Entry 7OB9 (electron microscopy, 2.70 A resolution); this record covers chains A and S of the 16 polymer chains in the assembly.

Chain A:
Protein: DNA-directed RNA polymerase I subunit RPA1
Organism: Homo sapiens
Notes: EC 2.7.7.6
Reference sequence: O95602 (RPA1_HUMAN); residue numbers follow UniProt; this construct covers 1-1720
Chain sequence (1720 residues; numbered 1 to 1720; the number before each row is that of its first residue):
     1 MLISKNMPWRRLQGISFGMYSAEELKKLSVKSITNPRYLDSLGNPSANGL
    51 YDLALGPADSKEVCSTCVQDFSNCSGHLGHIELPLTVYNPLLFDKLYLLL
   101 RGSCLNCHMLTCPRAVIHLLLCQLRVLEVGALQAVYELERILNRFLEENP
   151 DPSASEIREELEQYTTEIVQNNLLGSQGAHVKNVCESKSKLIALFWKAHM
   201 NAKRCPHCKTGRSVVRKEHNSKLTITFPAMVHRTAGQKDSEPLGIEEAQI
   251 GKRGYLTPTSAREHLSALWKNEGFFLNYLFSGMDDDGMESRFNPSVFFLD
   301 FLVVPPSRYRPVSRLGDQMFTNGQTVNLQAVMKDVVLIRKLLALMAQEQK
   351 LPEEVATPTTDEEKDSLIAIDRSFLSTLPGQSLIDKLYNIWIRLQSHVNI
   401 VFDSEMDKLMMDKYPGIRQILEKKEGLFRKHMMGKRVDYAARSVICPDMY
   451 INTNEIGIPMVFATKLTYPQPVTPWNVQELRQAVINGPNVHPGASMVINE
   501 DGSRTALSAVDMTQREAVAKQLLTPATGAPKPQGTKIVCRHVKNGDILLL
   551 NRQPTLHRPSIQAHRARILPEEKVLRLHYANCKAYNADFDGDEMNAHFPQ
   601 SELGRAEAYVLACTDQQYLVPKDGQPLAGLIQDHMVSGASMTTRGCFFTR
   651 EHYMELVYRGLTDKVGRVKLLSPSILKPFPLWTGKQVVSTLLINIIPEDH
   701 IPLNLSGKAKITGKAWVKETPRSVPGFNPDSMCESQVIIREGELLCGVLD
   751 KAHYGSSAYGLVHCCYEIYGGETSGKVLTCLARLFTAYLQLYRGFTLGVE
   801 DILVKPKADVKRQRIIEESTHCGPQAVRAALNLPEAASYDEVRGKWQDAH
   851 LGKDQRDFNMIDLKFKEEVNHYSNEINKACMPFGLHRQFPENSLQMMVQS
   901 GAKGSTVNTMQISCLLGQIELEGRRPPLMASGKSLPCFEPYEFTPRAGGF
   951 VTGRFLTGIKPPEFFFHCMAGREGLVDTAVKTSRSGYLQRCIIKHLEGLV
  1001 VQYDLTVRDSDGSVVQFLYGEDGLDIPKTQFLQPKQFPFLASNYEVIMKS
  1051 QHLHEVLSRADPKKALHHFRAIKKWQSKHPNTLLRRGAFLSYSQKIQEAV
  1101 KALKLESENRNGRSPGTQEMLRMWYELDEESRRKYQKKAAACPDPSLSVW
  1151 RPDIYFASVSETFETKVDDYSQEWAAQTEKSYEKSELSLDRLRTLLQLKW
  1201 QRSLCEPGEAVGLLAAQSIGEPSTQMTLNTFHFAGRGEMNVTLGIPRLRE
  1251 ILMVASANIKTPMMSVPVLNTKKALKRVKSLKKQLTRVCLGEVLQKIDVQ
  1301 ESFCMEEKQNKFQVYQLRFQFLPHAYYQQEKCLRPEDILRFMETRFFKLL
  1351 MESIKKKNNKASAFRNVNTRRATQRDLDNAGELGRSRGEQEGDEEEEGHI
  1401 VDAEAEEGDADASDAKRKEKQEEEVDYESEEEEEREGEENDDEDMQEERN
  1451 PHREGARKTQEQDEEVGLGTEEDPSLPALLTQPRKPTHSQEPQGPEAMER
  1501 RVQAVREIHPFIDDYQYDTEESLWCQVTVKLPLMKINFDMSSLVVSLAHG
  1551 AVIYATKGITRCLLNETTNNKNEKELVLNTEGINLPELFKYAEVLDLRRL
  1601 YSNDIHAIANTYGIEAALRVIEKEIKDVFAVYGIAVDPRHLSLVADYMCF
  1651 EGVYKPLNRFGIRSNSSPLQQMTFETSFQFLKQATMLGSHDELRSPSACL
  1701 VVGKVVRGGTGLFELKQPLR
Disordered / not traced: 1-3, 230-253, 351-369, 1361-1498, 1720
Curated features (UniProtKB/Swiss-Prot):
  - region: Asp403 to Gly416 (Rudder)
  - binding site (Zn(2+)): Cys64, Cys67, Cys74, His77, Cys104, Cys107, Cys205, Cys208
  - binding site (DNA): Lys424, Arg429, Arg436, Arg1249
  - binding site (RNA): Arg552, Asp592
  - binding site (Mg(2+)): Asp588, Asp590, Asp592
  - site (NTP recognition and base pairing): Pro554, Gly798
  - modified residue (Phosphoserine): Ser240, Ser1386
  - natural variant: Asp59 (D59V: In AFDCIN; uncertain significance), Arg393 (R393H: In AFDCIN; uncertain significance), Arg481 (R481K: In AFDCIN; uncertain significance), Met496 (M496I: In AFDCIN), Glu593 (E593Q: In AFDCIN), Thr642 (T642N: In HLD27), Ser934 (S934L: In HLD27; uncertain significance), Val1241 (V1241I: In AFDCIN), Gln1284 to Arg1720 (deletion: In AFDCIN; uncertain significance), Val1299 (V1299F: In AFDCIN; uncertain significance), Glu1330 (deletion: In AFDCIN), Cys1562 (C1562F: In AFDCIN), 2 further natural variant entries in UniProt
Bound ions: Zn2+ site 1: Cys64, Cys67, Cys74, His77; Zn2+ site 2: Cys104, Cys107, Cys205, Cys208; Mg2+: Asp588, Asp590, Asp592 (shared with 1 residue of chain R)
From the paper describing this entry:
  - binding site for the 29-nt RNA strand: Leu315
  - conformationally variable residues (loop rearrangement): Met345 to Leu383
  - catalytic residues: Asp590

Chain S:
Molecule: DNA non-template strand
Organism: Homo sapiens
Sequence (43 nucleotides; row label = number of the first residue in the row; note: 9 numbers in that range are skipped by the numbering (no residue carries them; nothing is unmodelled there); a row labelled like 16A-16J holds insertion residues (16A, then the next letters in order)):
     2 CGCTCATGGTACTAG
16A-16J GCTTCGGAGA
    26 AGTTGTCTAATTCAGTAC
Disordered / not traced: 2-12, 16A-16J, 41-43

How chain A and chain S interact:
Residue-residue contacts (10):
  Arg101(A) - DA34(S)  salt bridge to the phosphate
  Lys197(A) - DT33(S)  phosphate contact
  Met411(A) - DG16(S)  phosphate contact
  Asp412(A) - DG16(S)  sugar contact
  Arg1249(A) - DT29(S)  phosphate contact
  Arg1249(A) - DG30(S)  salt bridge to the phosphate
  Val1254(A) - DG30(S)  phosphate contact
  Phe1660(A) - DT31(S)  phosphate contact
  Phe1660(A) - DC32(S)  phosphate contact
  Arg1663(A) - DC32(S)  salt bridge to the phosphate
Other interface residues (no listed pair), chain A (10 interface residues in all): Tyr97, Arg393

Summary:
10 residues of chain A and 7 residues of chain S are in contact, with 3 salt bridges. Among the polar pairs
are Arg101(A)-DA34(S), Arg1249(A)-DG30(S) and Arg1663(A)-DC32(S). The paper reports the catalytic residue
Asp590(A); a binding site for the 29-nt RNA strand at Leu315(A).
Chain A is DNA-directed RNA polymerase I subunit RPA1 and chain S is DNA non-template strand, both from Homo
sapiens; the structure, Cryo-EM structure of human RNA Polymerase I in elongation state, was determined by
electron microscopy, deposited together with 7OBA and 7OBB.
